PDB entry 4Y28 | X-ray diffraction, 2.80 A resolution | chains A and F of the 16 polymer chains in the assembly

Chain A:
Name: Photosystem I P700 chlorophyll a apoprotein A1
Source organism: Pisum sativum
Notes: EC 1.97.1.12
UniProtKB: P05310 (PSAA_PEA); residue numbers follow UniProt; this construct covers 1-758
Sequence (758 residues; row label = number of the first residue in the row):
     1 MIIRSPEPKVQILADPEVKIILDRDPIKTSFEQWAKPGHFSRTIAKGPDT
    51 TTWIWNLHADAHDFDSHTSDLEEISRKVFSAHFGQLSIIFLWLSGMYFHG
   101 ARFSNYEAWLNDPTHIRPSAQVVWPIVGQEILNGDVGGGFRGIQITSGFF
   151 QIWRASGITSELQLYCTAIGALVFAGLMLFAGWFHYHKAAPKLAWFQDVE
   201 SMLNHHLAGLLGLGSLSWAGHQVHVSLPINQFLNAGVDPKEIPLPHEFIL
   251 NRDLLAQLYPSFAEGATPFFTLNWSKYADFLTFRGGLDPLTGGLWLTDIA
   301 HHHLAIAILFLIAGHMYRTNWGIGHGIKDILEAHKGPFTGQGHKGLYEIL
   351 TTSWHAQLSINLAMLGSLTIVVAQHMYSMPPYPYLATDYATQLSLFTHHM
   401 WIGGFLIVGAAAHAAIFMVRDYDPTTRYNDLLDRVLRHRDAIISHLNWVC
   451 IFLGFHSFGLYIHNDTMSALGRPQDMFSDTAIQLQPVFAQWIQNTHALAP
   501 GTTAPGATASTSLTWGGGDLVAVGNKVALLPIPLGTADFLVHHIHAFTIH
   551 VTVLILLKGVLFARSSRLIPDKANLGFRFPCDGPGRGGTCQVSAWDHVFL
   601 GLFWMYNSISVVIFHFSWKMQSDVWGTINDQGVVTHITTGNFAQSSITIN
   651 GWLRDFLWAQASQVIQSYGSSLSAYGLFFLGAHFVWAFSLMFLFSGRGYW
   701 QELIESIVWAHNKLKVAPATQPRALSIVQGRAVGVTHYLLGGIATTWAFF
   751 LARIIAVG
Unresolved in the structure: 1-16
Construct notes: engineered mutation Ile21 (Leu in P05310), Leu22 (Val in P05310), Arg117 (Gly in P05310), Gly220 (Arg in P05310)
Bound ions: chlorophyll a Mg site 1 near Gln121 (its only coordinating residue here); chlorophyll a Mg site 2 near Gln129 (its only coordinating residue here); 4Fe-4S cluster Fe: Cys581 (shared with 1 residue of chain B)
Residues lining bound ligands:
  - beta-carotene (BCR), molecule 1: Ile88, Leu91, Trp92
  - beta-carotene (BCR), molecule 2: Ile89, Trp92, Leu93, Gly209, Leu210, Leu213, Gly214, Ser217
  - beta-carotene (BCR), molecule 3: Phe90, Leu93, Tyr97, Thr167, Gly170, Ala171, Phe174, Leu213, Leu216, Ser217, Phe270
  - beta-carotene (BCR), molecule 4: Trp124, Pro125, Ile126
  - beta-carotene (BCR), molecule 5: Leu216, Phe269, Leu311, Ile312, His315
  - beta-carotene (BCR), molecule 6: Leu346, Leu350, Ala356, Ser359, Ile360, Ala414, Phe417
  - beta-carotene (BCR), molecule 7: Ser359, Ala363, Met364, Ser367, Ile407, Ala410, Ala411, Ala414, Leu556, Leu557, Val560
  - beta-carotene (BCR), molecule 8: Phe678, Gly681, Ala682, Phe684, Val685, Leu740, Ala744, Trp747
  - beta-carotene (BCR), molecule 9: Trp700, Ile704, Ile707
  - chlorophyll a isomer (CL0): Phe458, Tyr461, Ile544, Phe547, Thr548, Tyr606, Asn607, Ser610, Val611, Phe614, Ile649, Trp652, Leu653, Leu657, Ala661, Ile665, Phe679, His683, Trp686, Tyr738, Gly742, Thr745, Thr746, Phe749
  - chlorophyll a (CLA), molecule 1: Lys19, Ile20, Ile21, Trp195, Asp198, Ser201, His205, Thr319, Asn320, Trp321
  - chlorophyll a (CLA), molecule 2: Ile21, Asp23, Phe79, Phe83, Leu177, Met178, Phe180, Ala181, Phe184, His185, Ala189, Trp195
  - chlorophyll a (CLA), molecule 3: Thr29, Ser30, Phe31, Gln33, Trp34, His39, Lys77, Ser80, Gly84, Ile88, Leu179, Gly182, Trp183, Tyr186, His187
  - chlorophyll a (CLA), molecule 4: Trp34, His39, Phe40, Leu57, His58, Ala61, His62, Phe64, Ala81, Gly84, Gln85, Ile88
  - chlorophyll a (CLA), molecule 5: Pro37, Gly38, Trp53, Ile54, Leu57, His58
  - chlorophyll a (CLA), molecule 6: Thr51, Ile54, Trp55, Ile704, Ile707, Val708, His711, Val716, Pro718, Pro722, Arg723
  - chlorophyll a (CLA), molecule 7: Trp55, Phe684, Val685, Phe688, Phe692, Leu725, Gln729, Ala732, Val733, Thr736, His737, Leu740
  - chlorophyll a (CLA), molecule 8: His58, Ala59, Asp60, Ala61, His62, Asp63, His355, Leu358, Leu362, Phe405, Leu406, Val408, Gly409, Ala412, His413, Ile416, Arg420, Phe577, Arg578, Trp595, Val598, Leu602, Thr736
  - chlorophyll a (CLA), molecule 9: His62, Phe64, Val78, Ala81, His82, Gln85, Leu86, Ile89, Phe90, Leu93, Phe174, Trp354, His355, Gln357, Leu358, Asn361, Leu362, Leu365
  - chlorophyll a (CLA), molecule 10: His62, Gln85, Ile88, Ile89, Trp92, Leu365, Ile402, Phe405, Leu406
  - chlorophyll a (CLA), molecule 11: Leu71, Ser75, His82, Leu193, Phe196, Gln197, Val199, Met202, Leu203, His206, Leu207, Leu210, Ile327, Leu331, Tyr347, Leu350, Thr351, Thr352, Ser353, Trp354, Gln357, Ile360, Asn361, Met364, Leu365
  - chlorophyll a (CLA), molecule 12: Phe79, His82, Phe83, Leu86, Met178, Trp195, Phe196, Asp198, Ser201, Met202, His205, His206, Gly209, Leu210
  - chlorophyll a (CLA), molecule 13: Ser87, Leu91, Gln121, Val122, Val123, Trp124, Ile126, Val127, Gln129, Leu132, Ile143, Leu179, Ala674, Leu677, Phe678
  - chlorophyll a (CLA), molecule 14: Leu91, Trp92, Ser94, Gly95, Met96, Phe98, His99, Phe103, Gln121, Val122, Trp124, Leu172
  - chlorophyll a (CLA), molecule 15: Trp92, Met96, His99, Ala120, Gln121, Ile143, Gln144, Ile145, Thr146, Ser147, Phe149, Ala674, Tyr675, Phe678, Trp747, Leu751
  - chlorophyll a (CLA), molecule 16: Trp92, Met96, Thr146, Ser147, Phe149, Leu393, Ser394, Leu395, Thr397, His398, Trp401, Ile402, Phe405, Phe678, Ile743, Trp747
  - chlorophyll a (CLA), molecule 17: Trp92, Leu93, Ser147, Gly148, Phe149, Ile152, Leu210, Leu211, Leu365, Leu368, Thr369, Val372, Met376, Tyr382, Leu395, His398, His399, Ile402, Leu406
  - chlorophyll a (CLA), molecule 18: Ala155, Leu210, Leu211, Gly214, Ser215, Trp218, Gln222, Ile299, His302, His303, Ile306, Phe310, Leu368, Val371, Val372, His375, Met376, Pro381, Tyr382
  - chlorophyll a (CLA), molecule 19: Ser156, Gly157, Ile158, Thr159, Gln163, Cys166, Thr167, Gly170, Phe174, Leu177, Gly214, Ser217, Trp218, Gly220, His221, His224, Val225, Pro245, His246, Ile249
  - chlorophyll a (CLA), molecule 20: Leu162, Gln163, Cys166, Leu244, His246, Ile249, Leu250
  - chlorophyll a (CLA), molecule 21: Leu203, Leu207, Leu211, Leu309, Phe310, Ala313, Met316, Tyr317, Ile327, Ile330, Leu331, Ile360, Met364, Leu432, Val435, Leu557, Val560, Leu561
  - chlorophyll a (CLA), molecule 22: Asn204, His205, Ala208, Gly209, Leu213, Leu311, Gly314, His315, Tyr317, Thr319, Trp321, Ile323
  - chlorophyll a (CLA), molecule 23: Leu216, Ser217, Ala219, Gly220, Val223, His224, Ile249, Arg252, Phe262, Glu264, Gly265, Tyr277, Phe280, Leu304
  - chlorophyll a (CLA), molecule 24: Phe269, Trp274, Ser275, Tyr277, Ala278, Leu281, Thr282, Phe283, His301, Ala305, Ile308, Gly506
  - chlorophyll a (CLA), molecule 25: Phe269, Phe270, Leu272
  - chlorophyll a (CLA), molecule 26: Thr282, Phe283, Gly285, Leu294, Asp298, Ile299, His301, His302, Ala305, Ile306, Leu309, His375, Met376, Met379, Thr511
  - chlorophyll a (CLA), molecule 27: Phe283, Thr503, Ala504, Pro505, Gly506, Ala507
  - chlorophyll a (CLA), molecule 28: Ile312, Ala313, His315, Met316, Ile323, Gly324, His325
  - chlorophyll a (CLA), molecule 29: His325, Asp329, Ile330, Ala333, His334
  - chlorophyll a (CLA), molecule 30: Ile330, Leu331, His334, Thr339, His343, Leu346, Leu350, Asn429, Leu431, Leu432, Val435
  - chlorophyll a (CLA), molecule 31: Ala333, His334, Lys335, Gly336, Pro337, Phe338
  - chlorophyll a (CLA), molecule 32: Phe338, Thr339, Leu431, Arg434, Val435, His438, Ala441, Ile442, His445
  - chlorophyll a (CLA), molecule 33: Met364, Leu368, Gln374, His375, Tyr377, Ser378, Met379, Thr511, Ser512, Thr514, Trp515
  - chlorophyll a (CLA), molecule 34: Ile370, Val371, Gln374, Met400, Ile407, Ile549, Thr552, Val553, Leu556, Met605, Ser608, Ile609, Val612
  - chlorophyll a (CLA), molecule 35: Gln374, Tyr377, Phe396, Phe488, Ala489, Ile492, Gln493, Trp515, Ile532, Leu534, His542, His545, Ile549, Val612, His615, Phe616, Lys619, Met620
  - chlorophyll a (CLA), molecule 36: Ala441, His445, Trp448
  - chlorophyll a (CLA), molecule 37: Ile442, His445, Leu446, Val449, Ala546, Ile549, His550, Val553, Leu557
  - chlorophyll a (CLA), molecule 38: Ser444, His445, Asn447, Trp448, Ile451
  - chlorophyll a (CLA), molecule 39: Asn447, Cys450, Ile451, Gly454, Phe455, Phe458, Ile462, Phe547, Val551, Leu554, Ile555, Leu600, Phe603, Trp604
  - chlorophyll a (CLA), molecule 40: Trp448, Ile451, Phe452, Phe455, His456
  - chlorophyll a (CLA), molecule 41: Phe452, Leu453, Gln485, Pro486, Val487, Phe488, Ala489, Asp538, Phe539, His542, His543, Ala546, His550
  - chlorophyll a (CLA), molecule 42: Phe455, His456, Gly459, Leu460, Ile462, His463, Thr466, Met467, Arg472, Asp475, Phe477
  - chlorophyll a (CLA), molecule 43: Phe458, Ile462, Asp465, Phe547, Phe603, Trp604, Tyr606, Asn607, Ile649, Leu653, Trp686, Tyr738
  - chlorophyll a (CLA), molecule 44: Thr466, Ala469, Leu470
  - chlorophyll a (CLA), molecule 45: Trp491, Ile492, Thr495, His496, Ala499, Thr503, Ala504, Ala507, Thr511, Trp515
  - chlorophyll a (CLA), molecule 46: Leu653, Leu657, Trp658
  - chlorophyll a (CLA), molecule 47: Leu677, Phe678, Leu680, Gly681, His683, Phe684, Trp686, Ala687, Leu690
  - chlorophyll a (CLA), molecule 48: Phe684, Ala687, Phe688, Leu690, Met691, Phe694, Ser695, Tyr699, Trp700, Leu703
  - chlorophyll a (CLA), molecule 49: Ile707, Ala710, His711, Leu714, Val716
  - chlorophyll a (CLA), molecule 50: Trp709, Ala710, Lys713, Leu714
  - phylloquinone (PQN): Trp55, Met691, Phe692, Ser695, Gly696, Arg697, Trp700, Ala724, Leu725, Ser726, Gly730
  - 4Fe-4S cluster (SF4): Pro580, Cys581, Gly583, Pro584, Cys590, Ile727, Arg731
Curated features (UniProtKB/Swiss-Prot):
  - binding site ([4Fe-4S] cluster): Cys581, Cys590
  - binding site (chlorophyll a'): His683
  - binding site (chlorophyll a): Met691, Tyr699
  - binding site (phylloquinone): Trp700

Chain F:
Name: Photosystem I reaction center subunit III
Source organism: Pisum sativum
Sequence (154 residues; numbered 78 to 231; the number before each row is that of its first residue):
    78 DISGLTPCKESKQFAKREKQSIKKLESSLKIYAADSAPALAINATIEKTK
   128 RRFDNYAKQGLLCGADGLPHLIVSGDQRHWGEFITPGILFLYIAGWIGWV
   178 GRSYLIAIRDEKKPTQKEIIIDVPLASRLVFRGFSWPIAAYRELLNGELV
   228 AKDV
Unresolved in the structure: 78-79, 230-231
Cystine bridges: Cys85-Cys140
Bound ions: chlorophyll a Mg near Ser151 (its only coordinating residue here)
Residues lining bound ligands:
  - beta-carotene (BCR), molecule 1: Val150, Ser151, Gly152, Phe160, Ile161, Gly172, Gly175, Trp176, Arg179, Trp213
  - beta-carotene (BCR), molecule 2: Pro163, Leu166, Phe167, Ile170, Ile174
  - chlorophyll a (CLA), molecule 1: Tyr133, Leu166, Ile170
  - chlorophyll a (CLA), molecule 2: Val150, Phe160, Ile161, Gly164, Ile165, Leu168
  - chlorophyll a (CLA), molecule 3: Ser151, Gly152, Asp153, Gln154, Trp157, Ile161, Ile165
  - chlorophyll a (CLA), molecule 4: Phe160, Gly164, Phe167, Leu168, Ala171, Gly172, Ile174, Gly175, Trp213
  - chlorophyll a (CLA), molecule 5: Tyr169, Phe211, Pro214, Ile215, Ala217, Tyr218
  - chlorophyll a (CLA), molecule 6: Ile170, Trp173, Ile174, Val177, Val207, Phe208
  - chlorophyll a (CLA), molecule 7: Gly175, Val177, Gly178, Arg179, Tyr181, Leu182, Ile198, Ala203
  - chlorophyll a (CLA), molecule 8: Gly178, Tyr181, Leu182, Lys194, Glu195, Ile196, Ile198, Val200, Ala203

Chain A / chain F interface:
Contacting residue pairs - 33 pairs, chain A then chain F:
  Pro48(A) with Thr192(F), hydrogen bond (backbone-side chain); Ile196(F), hydrophobic
  Trp53(A) with Ile196(F), hydrophobic
  Val127(A) with Lys125(F)
  Glu130(A) with Thr122(F)
  Asp135(A) with Ile108(F); Tyr109(F), hydrogen bond
  Gly139(A) with Tyr109(F)
  Phe140(A) with Tyr109(F)
  Arg141(A) with Tyr109(F), hydrogen bond; Pro115(F)
  Trp709(A) with Lys229(F)
  Asn712(A) with Leu226(F); Lys229(F)
  Lys713(A) with Glu225(F); Leu226(F), hydrogen bond (backbone-backbone); Lys229(F), hydrogen bond (side chain-backbone)
  Leu714(A) with Arg179(F), hydrogen bond (backbone-side chain); Glu225(F)
  Lys715(A) with Arg179(F); Arg186(F), hydrogen bond (backbone-side chain); Asn223(F), hydrogen bond (side chain-backbone); Glu225(F); Leu226(F)
  Val716(A) with Arg179(F); Leu182(F), hydrophobic
  Ala717(A) with Arg186(F), hydrogen bond (backbone-side chain)
  Pro718(A) with Glu195(F)
  Ala719(A) with Pro191(F), hydrophobic; Thr192(F); Glu195(F), hydrogen bond (backbone-side chain)
  Thr720(A) with Thr192(F); Glu195(F), hydrogen bond (backbone-side chain)
Interface residues without a listed pair, chain A (22 interface residues in all): Ala35, Pro37, Gly128, Gly669
Interface residues without a listed pair, chain F (21 interface residues in all): Lys101, Ser105, Ile183, Ile197, Gly224

In short:
22 residues of chain A face 21 of chain F across their interface, with 11 hydrogen bonds. Among the polar
pairs are Pro48(A)-Thr192(F), Asp135(A)-Tyr109(F) and Arg141(A)-Tyr109(F). 2 chlorophyll a molecules and one
beta-carotene molecule are bound between chain A and chain F.
Here chain A is Photosystem I P700 chlorophyll a apoprotein A1 and chain F is Photosystem I reaction center
subunit III, both from Pisum sativum. Entry 4Y28 (The structure of plant photosystem I super-complex at 2.8
angstrom resolution) was determined by X-ray diffraction.
